8Q3C - chains H and N of the 4 polymer chains in the assembly; structure by X-ray diffraction, 3.10 A resolution.

Chain H (and N):
Molecule: L-lactate dehydrogenase
From: Selenomonas ruminantium
Notes: chain N of this document is another copy of the same molecule, construct and numbering; everything in this record applies to it too
UniProt: Q9EVR0 (LDH_SELRU); numbering as in UniProt (aligned over 1-318)
Amino-acid sequence (318 residues; row label = number of the first residue in the row):
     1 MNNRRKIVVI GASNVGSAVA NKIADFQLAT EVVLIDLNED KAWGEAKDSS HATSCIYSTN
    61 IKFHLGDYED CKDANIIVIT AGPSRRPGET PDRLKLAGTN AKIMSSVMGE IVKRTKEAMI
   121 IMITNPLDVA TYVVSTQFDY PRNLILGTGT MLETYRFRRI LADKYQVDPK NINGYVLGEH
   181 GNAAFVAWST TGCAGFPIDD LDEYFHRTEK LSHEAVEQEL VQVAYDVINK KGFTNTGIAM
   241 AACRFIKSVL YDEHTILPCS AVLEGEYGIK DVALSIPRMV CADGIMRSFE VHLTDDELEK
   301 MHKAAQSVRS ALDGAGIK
Disordered / not traced: 1, 84-94, 318 (chain N: 82-94, 316-318)
Differences from the reference sequence: engineered mutation Arg85 (Ile in Q9EVR0)
Swiss-Prot annotation at these positions:
  - binding site (NAD(+)): Asn125
  - active site: His180 (Proton acceptor)
  - binding site (substrate): Arg93, Asn125, Arg156, Thr234
  - modified residue: Tyr225 (Phosphotyrosine)
From the paper describing this entry:
  - catalytic residues: His180 (proposed by the authors, not directly observed)

Chain H / chain N interface:
Residue-residue contacts (55):
  Ile56(H) with Ile56(N); Tyr57(N)
  Tyr57(H) with Tyr57(N); Thr59(N)
  Thr59(H) with Tyr57(N)
  Gln166(H) with His254(N), hydrogen bond (backbone-side chain); Met279(N)
  Val167(H) with His254(N)
  Asp168(H) with Arg244(N), salt bridge; Glu253(N), hydrogen bond (backbone-backbone); His254(N), hydrogen bond (backbone-backbone); Thr255(N), hydrogen bond
  Lys170(H) with Glu253(N), salt bridge
  Asn171(H) with Thr255(N); Ile256(N), hydrogen bond (side chain-backbone)
  Asn173(H) with Asn173(N)
  Tyr175(H) with Ala194(N), hydrogen bond (side chain-backbone)
  Thr190(H) with Gly195(N), hydrogen bond (side chain-backbone); Phe196(N)
  Ala194(H) with Tyr175(N), hydrogen bond (backbone-side chain); Ile256(N), hydrophobic
  Gly195(H) with Thr190(N)
  Phe196(H) with Ile256(N), hydrophobic; Phe289(N), hydrophobic; Val291(N), hydrophobic
  Tyr204(H) with Arg287(N), hydrogen bond (backbone-side chain); Phe289(N), hydrophobic; Glu290(N), hydrogen bond (side chain-backbone); Val291(N)
  Phe205(H) with Met286(N), hydrophobic; Arg287(N); Phe289(N), hydrophobic
  Arg244(H) with Asp168(N), salt bridge; Lys170(N)
  Glu253(H) with Asp168(N), hydrogen bond (backbone-backbone); Lys170(N), salt bridge
  His254(H) with Gln166(N); Val167(N); Asp168(N), hydrogen bond (backbone-backbone)
  Thr255(H) with Asp168(N), hydrogen bond; Asn171(N)
  Ile256(H) with Val167(N), hydrophobic; Asn171(N), hydrogen bond (backbone-side chain); Ala194(N), hydrophobic; Phe196(N), hydrophobic
  Met279(H) with Gln166(N); Phe205(N), hydrophobic
  Arg287(H) with Tyr204(N), hydrogen bond (side chain-backbone); Phe205(N)
  Phe289(H) with Phe196(N), hydrophobic; Tyr204(N), hydrophobic; Phe205(N), hydrophobic
  Glu290(H) with Tyr204(N), hydrogen bond (backbone-side chain)
  Val291(H) with Phe196(N), hydrophobic; Tyr204(N)
Other interface residues (no listed pair), chain H (30 interface residues in all): Ser58, Asn60, Leu201, His292
Other interface residues (no listed pair), chain N (30 interface residues in all): Ser58, Ser189, His292

In short:
Chain H and chain N each contribute 30 residues to their interface, with 16 hydrogen bonds and 4 salt bridges.
Polar pairs include Asp168(H)-Arg244(N), Lys170(H)-Glu253(N) and Gln166(H)-His254(N). From UniProt:
NAD+-binding residue Asn125(H), active-site residue His180(H) and 4 substrate-binding residues on chain H.
From the paper: the catalytic residue His180(H).
Both chains are L-lactate dehydrogenase (Selenomonas ruminantium). Entry 8Q3C (Structure of Selenomonas
ruminantium lactate dehydrogenase I85R mutant) was determined by X-ray diffraction together with 7NAY from the
same study.
